Entry 7UIG (electron microscopy, 4.30 A resolution (low resolution: residue-level contacts below are approximate; hydrogen-bond / salt-bridge calls are withheld)); this record covers chains f and h of the 17 polymer chains in the assembly.

== Chain f ==
Name: Mediator of RNA polymerase II transcription subunit 6
From: Saccharomyces cerevisiae
Reference sequence: P38782 (MED6_YEAST); residue numbers follow UniProt; this construct covers 1-295
Chain sequence (295 residues; each row starts with the number of its first residue):
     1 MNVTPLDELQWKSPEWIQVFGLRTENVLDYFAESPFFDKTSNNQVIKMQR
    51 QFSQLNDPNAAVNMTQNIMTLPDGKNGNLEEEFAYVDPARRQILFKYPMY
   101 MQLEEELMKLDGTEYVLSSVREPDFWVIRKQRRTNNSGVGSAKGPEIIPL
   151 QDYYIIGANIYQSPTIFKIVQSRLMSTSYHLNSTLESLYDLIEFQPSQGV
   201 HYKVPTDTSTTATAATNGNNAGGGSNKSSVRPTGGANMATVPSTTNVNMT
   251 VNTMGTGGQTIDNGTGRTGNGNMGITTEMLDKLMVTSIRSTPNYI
Unresolved in the structure: 57-87, 163-164, 203-295
UniProt features mapped onto this chain:
  - modified residue: Ser225 (Phosphoserine)

== Chain h ==
Name: Mediator of RNA polymerase II transcription subunit 8
From: Saccharomyces cerevisiae
Reference sequence: P38304 (MED8_YEAST); residues 1-223 here = UniProt positions 1-223
Chain sequence (223 residues; row label = number of the first residue in the row):
     1 MSQSTASLVPEGNQGSLQEDVSFDFNGVPGQALDAVRMRLAQLTHSLRRI
    51 RDEMSKAELPQWYTLQSQLNVTLSQLVSVTSTLQHFQETLDSTVVYPLPK
   101 FPTTSHESLVTTLLRKKNIPEVDEWMKYVRETSGVTTALLKDEEIEKLLQ
   151 QDREITNWARTTFRNEYGKHDFKNEESLSEEHASLLVRDSKPSKPFNVDD
   201 VLKFTFTGEKPIITGSTSTSSSN
Unresolved in the structure: 1-29, 135-142, 174-223

== Chain f / chain h interface ==
Contacting residue pairs (38):
  Asp7(f) with Lys116(h)
  Glu8(f) with Arg115(h); Lys116(h); Lys117(h)
  Arg121(f) with Leu98(h); Pro99(h); Phe101(h); Thr103(h)
  Phe125(f) with Pro97(h); Thr103(h)
  Asp152(f) with Val94(h); Val95(h)
  Tyr154(f) with Val95(h); Pro97(h)
  Thr165(f) with Lys116(h)
  Phe167(f) with Leu83(h); Leu90(h); Asp91(h)
  Lys168(f) with Lys116(h)
  Ile169(f) with Lys116(h)
  Val170(f) with Leu83(h)
  Ser172(f) with Asn118(h)
  Arg173(f) with Arg115(h)
  Leu174(f) with Val79(h)
  Met175(f) with Val122(h)
  Ser176(f) with Ile119(h)
  Tyr179(f) with Glu121(h); Trp125(h)
  His180(f) with Glu121(h)
  Leu181(f) with Leu73(h)
  Leu185(f) with Leu69(h)
  Tyr189(f) with Gln66(h)
  Val200(f) with Trp62(h)
  Tyr202(f) with Leu59(h); Pro60(h); Gln61(h); Trp62(h); Leu65(h)
Other interface residues (no listed pair), chain f (26 interface residues in all): Ile156, Tyr161, Ser178
Other interface residues (no listed pair), chain h (35 interface residues in all): Leu40, Leu43, Leu76, Tyr96, Thr111, Thr112, Leu113, Leu114

== Overview ==
26 residues of chain f face 35 of chain h across their interface.
Here chain f is Mediator of RNA polymerase II transcription subunit 6 and chain h is Mediator of RNA
polymerase II transcription subunit 8, both from Saccharomyces cerevisiae. Entry 7UIG (Mediator-PIC Early
(Mediator A)) was determined by electron microscopy (same publication as 7UI9, 7UIC, 7UIF, 7UIK, 7UIL and
7UIO).
